Entry 1NQI (X-ray diffraction, 2.00 A resolution); this record covers chains A and B.

# Chain A
Molecule: Alpha-lactalbumin
Organism: Mus musculus
Notes: fragment: regulatory subunit of lactose synthase
Reference sequence: P29752 (LALBA_MOUSE); residues 1-123 here correspond to UniProt positions 21-143 (UniProt number = residue number + 20)
Amino-acid sequence (123 residues; row label = number of the first residue in the row):
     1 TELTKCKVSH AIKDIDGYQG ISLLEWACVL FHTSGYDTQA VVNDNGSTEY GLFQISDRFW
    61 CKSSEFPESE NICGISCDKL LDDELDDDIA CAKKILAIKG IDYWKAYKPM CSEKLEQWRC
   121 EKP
Disulfides: Cys6-Cys120, Cys28-Cys111, Cys61-Cys77, Cys73-Cys91
Ion coordination: Ca2+: Lys79, Asp82, Glu84, Asp87, Asp88
Reported in the primary citation:
  - binding site for N-acetylglucosamine: His32

# Chain B
Molecule: Beta-1,4-galactosyltransferase
Organism: Bos taurus
Notes: EC 2.4.1.22, 2.4.1.90, 2.4.1.38; fragment: catalytic domain, residues 130-402
Reference sequence: P08037 (B4GT1_BOVIN); residue numbers follow UniProt; this construct covers 130-402
Amino-acid sequence (286 residues; each row starts with the number of its first residue):
   117 ASMTGGQQMG RGSSLTACPE ESPLLVGPML IEFNIPVDLK LVEQQNPKVK LGGRYTPMDC
   177 ISPHKVAIII PFRNRQEHLK YWLYYLHPIL QRQQLDYGIY VINQAGESMF NRAKLLNVGF
   237 KEALKDYDYN CFVFSDVDLI PMNDHNTYRC FSQPRHISVA MDKFGFSLPY VQYFGGVSAL
   297 SKQQFLSING FPNNYWGWGG EDDDIYNRLA FRGMSVSRPN AVIGKCRMIR HSRDKKNEPN
   357 PQRFDRIAHT KETMLSDGLN SLTYMVLEVQ RYPLYTKITV DIGTPS
Disordered / not traced: 117-130
Disulfides: Cys134-Cys176, Cys247-Cys266
Residues lining bound ligands: N-acetylglucosamine (NAG; 2-acetamido-2-deoxy-beta-D-glucopyranose): Lys279, Phe280, Tyr286, Tyr289, Trp314, Gly315, Gly316, Asp318, Asp319, Arg359, Phe360, Ile363
UniProt features mapped onto this chain:
  - binding site (UDP-alpha-D-galactose): Pro187 to Arg191, Phe226 to Arg228, Val253, Asp254, Trp314, His347 to Arg349
  - binding site (Mn(2+)): Asp254, His347
  - binding site (N-acetyl-D-glucosamine): Gly316 to Asp319, Arg359
Reported in the primary citation:
  - conformationally variable residues (loop rearrangement, side-chain flip): Gly313, Trp314, Ile345 to His365
  - binding site for N-acetylglucosamine: Lys279 to Tyr289, Trp314 to Asp319, Arg359 to Ile363
  - specificity-determining residues: Arg359, Phe360, Ile363

# Chain A / chain B interface
Residue-residue contacts (22):
  Glu2(A) - Arg346(B)  salt bridge
  Phe31(A) - Phe280(B)  hydrophobic
  Phe31(A) - Pro285(B)  hydrophobic
  Phe31(A) - Tyr286(B)  hydrophobic
  His32(A) - Tyr286(B)
  His32(A) - Phe360(B)
  Asp44(A) - Pro357(B)
  Lys105(A) - Phe360(B)
  Ala106(A) - Phe360(B)  hydrophobic
  Pro109(A) - Phe360(B)
  Pro109(A) - Ile363(B)  hydrophobic
  Met110(A) - Tyr286(B)  hydrophobic
  Met110(A) - Asp319(B)
  Met110(A) - Ile363(B)  hydrophobic
  Lys114(A) - Val287(B)
  Lys114(A) - Gln288(B)
  Lys114(A) - Tyr322(B)  hydrogen bond
  Gln117(A) - Tyr286(B)
  Gln117(A) - Val287(B)  hydrogen bond (side chain-backbone)
  Gln117(A) - Gln288(B)  hydrogen bond
  Trp118(A) - Pro285(B)
  Trp118(A) - Tyr286(B)  hydrophobic
Other interface residues (no listed pair), chain A (14 interface residues in all): Val42, Asn43, Glu113
Other interface residues (no listed pair), chain B (14 interface residues in all): Glu354, Pro355, Arg359
Interface features reported in the paper:
  - residue pairs: Glu2(A)-Arg346(B), Phe31(A)-Pro285(B), Phe31(A)-Tyr286(B), His32(A)-Tyr286(B), His32(A)-Phe360(B), Lys105(A)-Phe360(B), Ala106(A)-Phe360(B), Pro109(A)-Ile363(B), Met110(A)-Tyr286(B), Met110(A)-Asp319(B), Lys114(A)-Val287(B), Lys114(A)-Tyr322(B), Gln117(A)-Tyr286(B), Gln117(A)-Val287(B), Gln117(A)-Gln288(B), Trp118(A)-Tyr286(B), Trp118(A)-Pro285(B)
  - interface residues, chain A: Lys105(A), Pro109(A)
  - interface residues, chain B: Phe280(B), Tyr286(B), Gln288(B), Arg359(B), Phe360(B), Ile363(B)

# In short
The chain A/chain B interface involves 14 residues from each chain, with 3 hydrogen bonds and 1 salt bridge.
Polar contacts include Glu2(A)-Arg346(B), Lys114(A)-Tyr322(B) and Gln117(A)-Val287(B). The authors report
contacts between Glu2(A) and Arg346(B), Phe31(A) and Pro285(B) and Phe31(A) and Tyr286(B) among others. The
paper reports a binding site for N-acetylglucosamine at His32(A) and Lys279(B) among others; interface
residues Lys105(A), Pro109(A) and Phe280(B) among others.
Chain A is Alpha-lactalbumin (Mus musculus) and chain B is Beta-1,4-galactosyltransferase (Bos taurus); the
structure, crystal structure of lactose synthase, a 1:1 complex between beta1,4-galactosyltransferase and
alpha-lactalbumin in the presence of ..., was determined by X-ray diffraction, deposited together with 1NKH,
1NHE and 1NF5.
